5U52 - chains B and Z of the 4 polymer chains in the assembly; structure by X-ray diffraction, 1.94 A resolution.

== Chain B ==
Molecule: IGG1 FC
Source organism: Homo sapiens
UniProtKB: Q6MZV7 (Q6MZV7_HUMAN); residues 236-443 here correspond to UniProt positions 262-469 (UniProt number = residue number + 26)
Sequence (209 residues; numbered 235 to 443; the number before each row is that of its first residue):
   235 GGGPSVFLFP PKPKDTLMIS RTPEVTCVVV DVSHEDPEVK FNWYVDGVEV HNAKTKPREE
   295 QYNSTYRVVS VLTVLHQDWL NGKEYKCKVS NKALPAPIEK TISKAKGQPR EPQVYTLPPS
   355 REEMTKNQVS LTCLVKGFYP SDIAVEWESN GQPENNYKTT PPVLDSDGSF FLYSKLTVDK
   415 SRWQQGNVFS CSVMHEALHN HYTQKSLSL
Cystine bridges: Cys-261/Cys-321, Cys-367/Cys-425
Covalently attached groups: glycan linked to Asn-297
Sequence notes: expression tag (235)

== Chain Z ==
Molecule: Mini Z domain
Source organism: Staphylococcus aureus
Sequence (34 residues; each row starts with the number of its first residue):
     6 FNMQCQRRFY EALHDPNLNE EQRNAKIKSI RDDC
Cystine bridges: Cys-10/Cys-39

== Chain B / chain Z interface ==
Pairs across the interface (27; chain B residue first):
  Leu-251(B) / Gln-11(Z)  hydrogen bond (backbone-side chain)
  Leu-251(B) / Phe-14(Z)
  Met-252(B) / Gln-11(Z)
  Ile-253(B) / Cys-10(Z)
  Ile-253(B) / Gln-11(Z)  hydrogen bond (backbone-side chain)
  Ile-253(B) / Phe-14(Z)  hydrophobic
  Ile-253(B) / Ile-32(Z)  hydrophobic
  Ile-253(B) / Arg-36(Z)  hydrogen bond (backbone-side chain)
  Ser-254(B) / Cys-39(Z)
  Arg-255(B) / Arg-36(Z)  hydrogen bond (backbone-side chain)
  Thr-256(B) / Arg-36(Z)  hydrogen bond
  His-310(B) / Phe-14(Z)
  His-310(B) / Arg-36(Z)
  Gln-311(B) / Leu-18(Z)
  Gln-311(B) / Asn-29(Z)  hydrogen bond
  Gln-311(B) / Ile-32(Z)
  Leu-314(B) / Leu-18(Z)  hydrophobic
  Lys-317(B) / Glu-25(Z)  salt bridge
  Leu-432(B) / Tyr-15(Z)
  His-433(B) / Tyr-15(Z)
  Asn-434(B) / Gln-11(Z)  hydrogen bond (backbone-side chain)
  Asn-434(B) / Arg-12(Z)
  Asn-434(B) / Tyr-15(Z)
  His-435(B) / Gln-11(Z)
  His-435(B) / Tyr-15(Z)
  His-435(B) / Leu-18(Z)
  Tyr-436(B) / Phe-6(Z)  hydrophobic
Also at the interface, not in a pair above, chain B (18 interface residues in all): Thr-250, Leu-309, Asn-315
Also at the interface, not in a pair above, chain Z (15 interface residues in all): Met-8, Arg-28, Ile-35

== In short ==
18 residues of chain B and 15 residues of chain Z are in contact, with 7 hydrogen bonds and 1 salt bridge.
Polar pairs include Lys-317(B)/Glu-25(Z), Leu-251(B)/Gln-11(Z) and Ile-253(B)/Gln-11(Z).
Here chain B is IGG1 FC (Homo sapiens) and chain Z is Mini Z domain (Staphylococcus aureus). Entry 5U52 (2
helix minimized version of the B-domain from Protein A (Z34C0 bound to IgG1 Fc (monoclinic ...) was determined
by X-ray diffraction, deposited together with 5U66 and 5U4Y.
